Entry 6VIF (X-ray diffraction, 2.26 A resolution); this record covers chains A and B.

# Chain A
Molecule: Nuclear receptor subfamily 5 group A member 2
Organism: Homo sapiens
UniProtKB: O00482 (NR5A2_HUMAN); numbering as in UniProt (aligned over 299-541)
Sequence (245 residues; each row starts with the number of its first residue):
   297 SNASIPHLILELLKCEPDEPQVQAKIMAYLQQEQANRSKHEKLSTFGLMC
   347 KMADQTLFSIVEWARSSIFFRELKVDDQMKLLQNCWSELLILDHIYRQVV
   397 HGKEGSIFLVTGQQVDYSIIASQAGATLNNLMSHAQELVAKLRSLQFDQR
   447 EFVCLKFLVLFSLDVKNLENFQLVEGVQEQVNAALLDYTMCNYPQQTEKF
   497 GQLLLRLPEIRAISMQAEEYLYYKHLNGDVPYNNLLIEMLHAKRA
Unresolved in the structure: 297-300, 527-529, 539-541
Construct notes: expression tag (297-298)
Curated features (UniProtKB/Swiss-Prot):
  - region: Tyr-528 to Lys-539 (AF-2)
  - binding site (a phospholipid derivative): Gly-421 to Leu-424, Tyr-516, Lys-520
  - mutagenesis: Asp-314 (D314R: Decreased interaction with PPARGC1A; decreased ability to increase transcription of target genes), Ala-324 (A324R: Does not affect interaction with PPARGC1A; does not affect ability to increase transcription of target genes), Phe-342 (F342W: Reduced phospholipid binding. Strongly reduced transactivation; when associated with W-416), Thr-352 (T352V: Reduced activation by the synthetic agonists RR-RJW100 and GSK8470), His-390 (H390A: Reduced activation by the synthetic agonist GSK8470 without affecting activation by the synthetic agonist RR-RJW100), Gly-398 (G398A: Decreased ability to activate transcription), Ile-416 (I416W: Reduced phospholipid binding. Strongly reduced transactivation; when associated with W-342), Gly-421 (G421A: Decreased ability to activate transcription)
Residues lining bound ligands: QY4 (N-[(8beta,11alpha,12alpha)-8-{[methyl(phenyl)amino]methyl}-1,6:7,14-dicycloprosta-1(6),2,4,7(14)-tetraen-11-yl]sulfuric diamide): Thr-341, Phe-342, Met-345, Met-348, Ala-349, Thr-352, Trp-382, Ser-383, Leu-386, Ile-387, His-390, Arg-393, Leu-405, Val-406, Ile-416, Gln-419, Ala-420, Leu-424, Leu-427, Met-428, Ala-431, Ile-509, Ala-513, Leu-517, Leu-532
What the authors report for this chain:
  - binding site for QY4: Thr-352 (proposed by the authors, not directly observed)

# Chain B
Molecule: Nuclear receptor coactivator 2
UniProtKB: Q15596 (NCOA2_HUMAN); numbering as in UniProt (aligned over 740-753)
Sequence (14 residues; row label = number of the first residue in the row):
   740 KENALLRYLLDKDD
Unresolved in the structure: 740-741, 753

# Chain A / chain B interface
Pairs across the interface (26):
  Phe-354(A) / Leu-748(B)  hydrophobic
  Val-357(A) / Leu-745(B)  hydrophobic
  Val-357(A) / Leu-748(B)  hydrophobic
  Val-357(A) / Leu-749(B)  hydrophobic
  Glu-358(A) / Lys-751(B)  salt bridge
  Arg-361(A) / Leu-748(B)  hydrogen bond (side chain-backbone)
  Arg-361(A) / Leu-749(B)
  Arg-361(A) / Asp-750(B)
  Arg-361(A) / Lys-751(B)  hydrogen bond (side chain-backbone)
  Val-371(A) / Asp-750(B)
  Asp-372(A) / Arg-746(B)  salt bridge
  Gln-374(A) / Leu-749(B)
  Met-375(A) / Asn-742(B)
  Met-375(A) / Leu-745(B)
  Met-375(A) / Arg-746(B)
  Met-375(A) / Leu-749(B)  hydrophobic
  Leu-378(A) / Leu-745(B)  hydrophobic
  Gln-379(A) / Asn-742(B)
  Gln-379(A) / Leu-745(B)
  Leu-531(A) / Leu-744(B)  hydrophobic
  Leu-531(A) / Leu-748(B)  hydrophobic
  Glu-534(A) / Asn-742(B)  hydrogen bond (backbone-side chain)
  Glu-534(A) / Ala-743(B)
  Glu-534(A) / Leu-744(B)  hydrogen bond (side chain-backbone)
  Met-535(A) / Asn-742(B)
  Met-535(A) / Leu-745(B)  hydrophobic
Other interface residues (no listed pair), chain A (14 interface residues in all): Asn-530

# In short
14 residues of chain A and 9 residues of chain B are in contact; the contacts include 4 hydrogen bonds and 2
salt bridges. Polar pairs include Glu-358(A)/Lys-751(B), Asp-372(A)/Arg-746(B) and Arg-361(A)/Leu-748(B).
Chain A binds compound QY4. From the paper: a binding site for QY4 at Thr-352(A).
Here chain A is Nuclear receptor subfamily 5 group A member 2 (Homo sapiens) and chain B is Nuclear receptor
coactivator 2. Entry 6VIF (Human LRH-1 ligand-binding domain bound to agonist cpd 15 and fragment of
coregulator TIF-2) was determined by X-ray diffraction.
